Entry 7L8A (electron microscopy, 3.30 A resolution); this record covers chains H and A of the 8 polymer chains in the assembly.

# Chain H
Protein: Rh.33104 pAbC-1 - Heavy Chain
Organism: Macaca mulatta
Sequence (115 residues; numbered 1 to 115; the number before each row is that of its first residue; X marks 115 residues of unknown identity (built as UNK)):
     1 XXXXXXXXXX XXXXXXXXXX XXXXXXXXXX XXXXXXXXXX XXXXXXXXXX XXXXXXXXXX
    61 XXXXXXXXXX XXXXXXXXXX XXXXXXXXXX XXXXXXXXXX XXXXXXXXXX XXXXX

# Chain A
Protein: BG505 SOSIP MD39 - gp120
Organism: Human immunodeficiency virus 1
Sequence (469 residues; numbered 33 to 503 plus 13 insertion-coded residues; 15 numbers in that range are skipped by the numbering (no residue carries them; nothing is unmodelled there); the number before each row is that of its first residue; a row labelled like 184A-184L holds insertion residues (184A, then the next letters in order)):
    33 NLWVTVYYGV PVWKDAETTL FCASDAKAYE TEKHNVWATH ACVPTDPNPQ EIHLENVTEE
    93 FNMWKNNMVE QMHEDIISLW DQSLKPCVKL TPLCVTLQCT NVTNNITDDM RG
   153 ELKNCSFNMT TELRDKKQKV YSLFYRLDVV QI
184A-184L NENQGNRSNNSN
   189 KEYRLINCNT SAITQACPKV SFEPIPIHYC APAGFAILKC KDKKFNGTGP CPSVSTVQCT
   249 HGIKPVVSTQ LLLNGSLAEE EVIIRSENIT NNAKNILVQL NTPVQINCTR PNNNTVKSIR
   309 I
   312 GPGQAFYYTG DI
  323A I
   324 GDIRQAHCNV SKATWNETLG KVVKQLRKHF GNNTIIRFAQ SSGGDLEVTT HSFNCGGEFF
   384 YCNTSGLFNS TWISNTSV
   403 QGSNSTGSND SITLPCRIKQ IINMWQRIGQ AMYAPPIQGV IRCVSNITGL ILTRDGGSTN
   463 STTETFRPGG GDMRDNWRSE LYKYKVVKIE PLGVAPTRCK R
Unresolved in the structure: 59-65, 184A-184L, 403-409
Disulfide bonds: Cys-54/Cys-74, Cys-119/Cys-205, Cys-126/Cys-196, Cys-131/Cys-157, Cys-218/Cys-247, Cys-228/Cys-239, Cys-296/Cys-331, Cys-378/Cys-445, Cys-385/Cys-418
Covalent attachments: N-acetylglucosamine (NAG) linked to Asn-88, Asn-133, Asn-137, Asn-156, Asn-160, Asn-197, Asn-234, Asn-262, Asn-276, Asn-295, Asn-301, Asn-332, Asn-339, Asn-355, Asn-386, Asn-392, Asn-398, Asn-448
From the paper describing this entry:
  - post-translational modification sites: Asn-355, Asn-398

# How chain H and chain A interact
Interface residues of chain A (facing chain H), 9 residues: Lys-231, Glu-267, Glu-268, Glu-269, Asn-289, Thr-290, Lys-344, Lys-347, Gln-348
Interface features reported in the paper:
  - epitope / paratope residues, chain A: Ala-266(A), Asn-289(A)

# Summary
Chain H and chain A make no direct contact in this assembly. Covalently linked N-acetylglucosamine: at
Asn-88(A), Asn-133(A), Asn-137(A), Asn-156(A), Asn-160(A) and Asn-197(A) and 12 more. The paper reports
epitope/paratope residues Ala-266(A) and Asn-289(A); modification sites Asn-355(A) and Asn-398(A).
Chain H is Rh.33104 pAbC-1 - Heavy Chain (Macaca mulatta) and chain A is BG505 SOSIP MD39 - gp120 (Human
immunodeficiency virus 1); the structure, BG505 SOSIP MD39 in complex with the polyclonal Fab pAbC-1 from
animal Rh.33104 (Wk26 time point), was determined by electron microscopy together with 7L7T, 7L7U, 7L85, 7L86,
7L87, 7L88 and 15 further entries from the same study.
